PDB entry 9LMQ | electron microscopy, 2.88 A resolution | chains H and J of the 8 polymer chains in the assembly

# Chain H (and J)
Protein: CD-NTase-associated protein 12
Source organism: Epilithonimonas lactis
Notes: EC 3.2.2.5; chain J of this document is another copy of the same molecule, construct and numbering; everything in this record applies to it too
Reference sequence: A0A085BE66 (A0A085BE66_9FLAO); residues 1-312 here = UniProt positions 1-312
Amino-acid sequence (312 residues; each row starts with the number of its first residue):
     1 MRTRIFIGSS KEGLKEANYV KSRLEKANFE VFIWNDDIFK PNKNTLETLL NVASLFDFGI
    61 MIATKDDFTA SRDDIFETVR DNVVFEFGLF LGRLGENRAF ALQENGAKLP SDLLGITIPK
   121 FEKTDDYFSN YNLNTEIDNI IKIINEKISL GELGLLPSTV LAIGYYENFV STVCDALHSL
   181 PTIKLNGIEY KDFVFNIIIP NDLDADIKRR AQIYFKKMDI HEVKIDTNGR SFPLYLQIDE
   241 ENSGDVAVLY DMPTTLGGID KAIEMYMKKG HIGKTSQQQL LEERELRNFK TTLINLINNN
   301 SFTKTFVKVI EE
Disordered / not traced: 69-73 (chain J: fully traced)
Metal / ion sites: Ca2+: Leu203, Asp260
Residues lining bound ligands: c-di-GMP (C2E; 9,9'-[(2R,3R,3aS,5S,7aR,9R,10R,10aS,12S,14aR)-3,5,10,12-tetrahydroxy-5,12-dioxidooctahydro-2H,7H-difuro[3,2-d:3',2'-j][1,3,7,9,2,8]tetraoxadiphosphacyclododecine-2,9-diyl]bis(2-amino-1,9-dihydro-6H-purin-6-one)): Gly164, Tyr165, Asn168, Phe169, Arg230, Phe232, Pro233, Leu234, Tyr235, Asp251, Pro253, Thr254, Thr255
From the paper describing this entry:
  - self-association interface (contacts with another copy of this molecule); pairs are residue here / residue on that copy: Asp175-Arg209 (salt bridge), Ala205-Phe302 (hydrophobic contact), Met265-Ile272 (hydrophobic contact), Leu296-Ile272 (hydrophobic contact)
  - Ca2+ coordination: Leu203
  - Ca2+ coordination through a water molecule: Glu282
  - binding site for c-di-GMP: Phe169, Arg230, Phe232
  - mutagenesis - E86A, I272E: abolished catalytic activity on c-di-GMP
  - mutagenesis - E25K, K26E, F128A: decreased catalytic activity on c-di-GMP
  - catalytic residues: Glu86

# How chain H and chain J interact
Pairs across the interface - 97 pairs, chain H then chain J:
  Leu46(H) - Leu114(J)  hydrophobic
  Leu50(H) - Glu96(J)
  Leu50(H) - Leu114(J)  hydrophobic
  Ile75(H) - Pro110(J)
  Phe76(H) - Pro110(J)
  Phe76(H) - Leu113(J)  hydrophobic
  Glu77(H) - Arg80(J)  salt bridge
  Glu77(H) - Lys108(J)
  Thr78(H) - Arg80(J)  hydrogen bond
  Arg80(H) - Glu77(J)  salt bridge
  Arg80(H) - Thr78(J)  hydrogen bond
  Arg80(H) - Asp81(J)  salt bridge
  Asp81(H) - Arg80(J)  salt bridge
  Asp81(H) - Asp81(J)
  Asp81(H) - Val84(J)
  Val84(H) - Asp81(J)
  Val84(H) - Val84(J)  hydrophobic
  Val84(H) - Phe85(J)
  Phe85(H) - Val84(J)  hydrophobic
  Phe85(H) - Gly88(J)
  Phe85(H) - Leu91(J)  hydrophobic
  Phe85(H) - Leu113(J)  hydrophobic
  Phe87(H) - Phe85(J)  hydrophobic
  Gly88(H) - Phe85(J)
  Gly88(H) - Gly88(J)
  Gly88(H) - Leu89(J)
  Leu89(H) - Gly88(J)
  Leu89(H) - Gly92(J)
  Leu91(H) - Leu50(J)  hydrophobic
  Leu91(H) - Leu89(J)  hydrophobic
  Gly92(H) - Leu89(J)
  Gly92(H) - Arg93(J)  hydrogen bond (backbone-side chain)
  Arg93(H) - Gly92(J)
  Arg93(H) - Gly95(J)
  Gly95(H) - Arg93(J)
  Glu96(H) - Leu50(J)
  Glu96(H) - Arg93(J)  salt bridge
  Lys108(H) - Glu77(J)
  Pro110(H) - Ile75(J)
  Pro110(H) - Phe76(J)
  Leu113(H) - Phe76(J)  hydrophobic
  Leu114(H) - Leu46(J)  hydrophobic
  Leu114(H) - Glu47(J)
  Leu114(H) - Leu50(J)  hydrophobic
  Leu153(H) - Ala262(J)
  Leu153(H) - Met265(J)  hydrophobic
  Leu153(H) - Tyr266(J)
  Gly154(H) - Tyr266(J)
  Leu155(H) - Pro157(J)
  Leu155(H) - Ile259(J)  hydrophobic
  Leu155(H) - Tyr266(J)  hydrophobic
  Pro157(H) - Pro157(J)  hydrophobic
  Pro157(H) - Val160(J)  hydrophobic
  Val160(H) - Pro157(J)  hydrophobic
  Val160(H) - Leu161(J)  hydrophobic
  Val160(H) - Ile259(J)  hydrophobic
  Val160(H) - Ala262(J)  hydrophobic
  Leu161(H) - Val160(J)  hydrophobic
  Leu161(H) - Leu161(J)  hydrophobic
  Ile163(H) - Gly258(J)
  Ile163(H) - Lys261(J)
  Ile163(H) - Ala262(J)  hydrophobic
  Gly164(H) - Gly258(J)
  Glu167(H) - Lys208(J)
  Glu167(H) - Gly257(J)
  Glu167(H) - Gly258(J)  hydrogen bond (side chain-backbone)
  Glu167(H) - Lys261(J)  salt bridge
  Asn168(H) - Lys208(J)
  Asn168(H) - Thr254(J)  hydrogen bond (side chain-backbone)
  Lys208(H) - Glu167(J)
  Lys208(H) - Asn168(J)
  Glu222(H) - Ser231(J)  hydrogen bond
  Ser231(H) - Glu222(J)
  Phe232(H) - Glu222(J)
  Phe232(H) - Tyr235(J)  hydrophobic
  Pro233(H) - Tyr235(J)
  Tyr235(H) - Phe232(J)  hydrophobic
  Tyr235(H) - Pro233(J)
  Tyr235(H) - Tyr235(J)  hydrogen bond
  Thr254(H) - Asn168(J)
  Gly258(H) - Ile163(J)
  Gly258(H) - Gly164(J)
  Ile259(H) - Val160(J)  hydrophobic
  Lys261(H) - Ile163(J)
  Lys261(H) - Glu167(J)
  Ala262(H) - Leu153(J)
  Ala262(H) - Leu155(J)
  Ala262(H) - Val160(J)  hydrophobic
  Ala262(H) - Ile163(J)  hydrophobic
  Ile263(H) - Leu155(J)  hydrophobic
  Met265(H) - Leu153(J)  hydrophobic
  Met265(H) - Ile163(J)  hydrophobic
  Tyr266(H) - Asn97(J)
  Tyr266(H) - Leu153(J)
  Tyr266(H) - Gly154(J)
  Tyr266(H) - Leu155(J)  hydrophobic
  Leu281(H) - Leu155(J)  hydrophobic
Interface residues without a listed pair, chain H (57 interface residues in all): Asn51, Asn97, Leu109, Leu156, Tyr166, Thr172, Gln212, Gly229, Gln237, Leu296
Interface residues without a listed pair, chain J (56 interface residues in all): Phe87, Leu109, Leu156, Thr172, Gly229, Gln237, Ile263, Leu281, Leu296

# Overview
The interface between chain H and chain J involves 57 residues on one side and 56 on the other, with 7
hydrogen bonds and 6 salt bridges. Among the polar pairs are Glu77(H)-Arg80(J), Arg80(H)-Asp81(J) and
Glu96(H)-Arg93(J). From the paper: the catalytic residue Glu86(H); E25K, K26E and F128A of chain H reduce
catalytic activity on c-di-GMP; 5 substitutions were tested in all.
Both chains are CD-NTase-associated protein 12 (Epilithonimonas lactis). Entry 9LMQ (Cryo-EM structure of
TIR-STING/c-di-GMP complex) was determined by electron microscopy together with 9LMR from the same study.
